Entry 6PQU (electron microscopy, 3.30 A resolution); this record covers chains A and G of the 8 polymer chains in the assembly.

# Chain A
Name: DNA-mediated transposase
From: Helicoverpa zea
Reference sequence: B0F0C5 (B0F0C5_HELZE); residues 17-507 here = UniProt positions 17-507
Sequence (497 residues; numbered 17 to 513; the number before each row is that of its first residue):
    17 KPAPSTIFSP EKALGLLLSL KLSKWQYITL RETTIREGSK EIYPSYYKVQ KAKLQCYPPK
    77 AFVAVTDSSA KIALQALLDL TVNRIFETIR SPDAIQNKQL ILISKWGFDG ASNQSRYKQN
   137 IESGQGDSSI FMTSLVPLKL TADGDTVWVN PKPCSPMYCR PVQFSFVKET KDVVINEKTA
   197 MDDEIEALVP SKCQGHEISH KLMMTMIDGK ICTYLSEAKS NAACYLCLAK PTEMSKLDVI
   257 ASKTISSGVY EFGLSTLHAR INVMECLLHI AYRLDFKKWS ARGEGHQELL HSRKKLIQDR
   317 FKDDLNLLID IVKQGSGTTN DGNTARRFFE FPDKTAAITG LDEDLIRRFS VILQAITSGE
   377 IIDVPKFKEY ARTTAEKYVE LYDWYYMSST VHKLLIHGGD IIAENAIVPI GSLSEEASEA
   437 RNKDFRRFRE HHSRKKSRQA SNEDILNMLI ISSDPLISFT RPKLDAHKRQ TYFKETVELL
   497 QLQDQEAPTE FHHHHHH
Disordered / not traced: 17-20, 131-141, 245-252, 274, 509-513
Sequence notes: expression tag (508-513)
Metal / ion sites: Mg2+: Asp125, Asp224; Zn2+: Cys240, Cys243, His408, His413; K+: Glu431, Glu435
What the authors report for this chain:
  - catalytic residues: Asp125, Asp224, Glu435 (citing earlier work)

# Chain G
Molecule: 16-nt DNA strand
Sequence (16 nucleotides; each row starts with the number of its first residue):
    17 CACGGTGGAT CGAAAA

# Chain A / chain G interface
Residue-residue contacts - 22 pairs, chain A then chain G:
  Ser39(A) - DT22(G)  phosphate contact
  Ser39(A) - DG23(G)  phosphate contact
  Lys40(A) - DG23(G)  hydrogen bond to the phosphate
  Lys40(A) - DG24(G)  hydrogen bond to the base
  Tyr62(A) - DG23(G)  sugar contact
  Tyr62(A) - DG24(G)  hydrogen bond to the phosphate
  Lys69(A) - DG24(G)  salt bridge to the phosphate
  Tyr73(A) - DG24(G)  hydrogen bond to the phosphate
  His447(A) - DT22(G)  phosphate contact
  His447(A) - DG23(G)  phosphate contact
  His448(A) - DT22(G)  phosphate contact
  His448(A) - DG23(G)  phosphate contact
  Ser449(A) - DT22(G)  sugar contact
  Arg450(A) - DT22(G)  base contact
  Arg450(A) - DG23(G)  base contact
  Arg450(A) - DG24(G)  sugar contact
  Lys451(A) - DG21(G)  hydrogen bond to the base
  Lys451(A) - DT22(G)  hydrogen bond to the base
  Lys452(A) - DG23(G)  base contact
  Glu459(A) - DA25(G)  phosphate contact
  Asp460(A) - DG23(G)  sugar contact
  Asn463(A) - DG24(G)  phosphate contact
Other interface residues (no listed pair), chain A (17 interface residues in all): Trp41, Gln66, Lys76

# Summary
The interface between chain A and chain G involves 17 residues on one side and 5 on the other, with 6 hydrogen
bonds and 1 salt bridge. Among the polar pairs are Lys40(A)-DG24(G), Lys451(A)-DG21(G) and Lys451(A)-DT22(G).
Asp125(A) and Asp224(A) coordinate Mg2+. From the paper: catalytic residues Asp125(A), Asp224(A) and
Glu435(A).
Chain A is DNA-mediated transposase (Helicoverpa zea) and chain G is a 16-nt DNA strand; the structure,
Cryo-EM structure of HzTransib/nicked TIR substrate DNA pre-reaction complex (PRC), was determined by electron
microscopy together with 6PQR, 6PQX, 6PQY and 6PR5 from the same study.
